6L9Z - chains C and J of the 19 polymer chains in the assembly; structure by X-ray diffraction, 2.50 A resolution.

[Chain C]
Name: Histone H2A type 1-B/E
From: Homo sapiens
Reference sequence: P04908 (H2A1B_HUMAN); residues 0-129 here correspond to UniProt positions 1-130 (UniProt number = residue number + 1)
Sequence (130 residues; row label = number of the first residue in the row; numbering starts at 0):
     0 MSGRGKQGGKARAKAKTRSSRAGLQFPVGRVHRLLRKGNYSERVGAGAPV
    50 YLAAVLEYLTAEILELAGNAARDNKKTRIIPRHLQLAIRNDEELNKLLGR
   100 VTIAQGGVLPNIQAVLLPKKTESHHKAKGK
Disordered / not traced: 0-9, 122-129
Bound ions: K+: Asn38 (shared with 1 residue of chain G); Ca2+ near Glu92 (its only coordinating residue here)
Swiss-Prot annotation at these positions:
  - modified residue: Ser1 (N-acetylserine), Arg3 (Citrulline), Lys5 (N6-(2-hydroxyisobutyryl)lysine), Lys9 (N6-(2-hydroxyisobutyryl)lysine), Lys13 (N6-(beta-hydroxybutyryl)lysine), Lys36 (N6-(2-hydroxyisobutyryl)lysine), Lys74 (N6-(2-hydroxyisobutyryl)lysine), Lys75 (N6-(2-hydroxyisobutyryl)lysine), Lys95 (N6-(2-hydroxyisobutyryl)lysine), Gln104 (N5-methylglutamine), Lys118 (N6-(2-hydroxyisobutyryl)lysine), Lys119 (N6-crotonyllysine), Thr120 (Phosphothreonine), Lys125 (N6-crotonyllysine)
  - cross-link (Glycyl lysine isopeptide (Lys-Gly)): Lys13 (interchain with G-Cter in ubiquitin), Lys15 (interchain with G-Cter in ubiquitin), Lys119 (interchain with G-Cter in ubiquitin)

[Chain J]
Molecule: 338-nt DNA strand
From: other sequences
Sequence (338 nucleotides; row label = number of the first residue in the row):
     1 ATCGCGGTTTTTTTTCATGTGCCGGTCTCACACGTGCCTGGAGACTAGTA
    51 AGCGCTTCTAGTGGCGGTTAAAACGCGGTAGACAGCGCGTACGTGCGTTT
   101 AAGCGGTGCTAGAGCTGTCTACGACCAATTGAGCGGCCTCGGCACCGGGA
   151 TGCGTTTTTTTTTTGCGCTCCTGCTTTTTTTTTTCATGTGCCGGTCTCAC
   201 ACGTGCCTGGAGACTAGTAAGCGCTTCTAGTGGCGGTTAAAACGCGGTAG
   251 ACAGCGCGTACGTGCGTTTAAGCGGTGCTAGAGCTGTCTACGACCAATTG
   301 AGCGGCCTCGGCACCGGGATGCGTTTTTTTTCCGCGAT
Bound ions: K+ site 1: DT59, DA60; Ca2+ site 1 near DG114 (its only coordinating residue here); Ca2+ site 2 near DG133 (its only coordinating residue here); Ca2+ site 3 near DG136 (its only coordinating residue here); Ca2+ site 4 near DG154 (its only coordinating residue here); Ca2+ site 5 near DC202 (its only coordinating residue here); Ca2+ site 6 near DC224 (its only coordinating residue here); K+ site 2: DT228, DA229; Ca2+ site 7: DG305 (shared with 1 residue of chain I); Ca2+ site 8 near DG317 (its only coordinating residue here)

[How chain C and chain J interact]
Contacting residue pairs (19; chain C residue first):
  Arg11(C) - DA297(J)  hydrogen bond to the base
  Arg11(C) - DT298(J)  hydrogen bond to the sugar
  Lys13(C) - DG300(J)  salt bridge to the phosphate
  Thr16(C) - DA301(J)  sugar contact
  Arg29(C) - DG302(J)  hydrogen bond to the phosphate
  Arg29(C) - DC303(J)  salt bridge to the phosphate
  Arg42(C) - DG292(J)  hydrogen bond to the sugar
  Arg42(C) - DA293(J)  phosphate contact
  Val43(C) - DG292(J)  sugar contact
  Val43(C) - DA293(J)  hydrogen bond to the phosphate
  Gly44(C) - DG292(J)  phosphate contact
  Ala45(C) - DG292(J)  hydrogen bond to the phosphate
  Lys75(C) - DC312(J)  phosphate contact
  Lys75(C) - DA313(J)  salt bridge to the phosphate
  Thr76(C) - DG311(J)  phosphate contact
  Thr76(C) - DC312(J)  hydrogen bond to the phosphate
  Arg77(C) - DG311(J)  hydrogen bond to the sugar
  Arg77(C) - DC312(J)  hydrogen bond to the phosphate
  Lys119(C) - DG250(J)  phosphate contact
Interface residues without a listed pair, chain C (18 interface residues in all): Ala14, Pro26, His31, Arg35, Glu41, Lys74

[In short]
Chain C and chain J form an interface of 18 and 12 residues respectively; the contacts include 9 hydrogen
bonds and 3 salt bridges. Polar pairs include Arg11(C)-DA297(J), Arg11(C)-DT298(J) and Arg42(C)-DG292(J). The
K+ site 1 is built by DT59(J) and DA60(J).
Chain C is Histone H2A type 1-B/E (Homo sapiens) and chain J is a 338-nt DNA strand (other sequences); the
structure, 338 bp di-nucleosome assembled with linker histone H1.X, was determined by X-ray diffraction
together with 7COW, 6LER, 6LA2 and 6LAB from the same study.
